3QA3 - chains C and D of the 3 polymer chains in the assembly; structure by X-ray diffraction, 3.00 A resolution.

# Chain C
Molecule: Antibody Light chain
Source organism: Mus musculus
Notes: antibody fragment or engineered binder
Amino-acid sequence (220 residues; each row starts with the number of its first residue):
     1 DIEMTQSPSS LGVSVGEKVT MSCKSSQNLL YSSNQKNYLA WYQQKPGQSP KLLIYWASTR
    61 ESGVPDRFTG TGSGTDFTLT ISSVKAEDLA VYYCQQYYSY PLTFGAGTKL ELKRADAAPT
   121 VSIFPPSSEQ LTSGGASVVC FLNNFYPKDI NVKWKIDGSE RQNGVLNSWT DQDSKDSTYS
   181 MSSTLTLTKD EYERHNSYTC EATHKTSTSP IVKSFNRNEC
Disulfides: Cys23-Cys94, Cys140-Cys200

# Chain D
Molecule: Antibody Heavy chain
Source organism: Mus musculus
Notes: antibody fragment or engineered binder
Amino-acid sequence (224 residues; numbered 3 to 226; the number before each row is that of its first residue):
     3 QVQLQQSGAE LVKPGASVKL SCTPSGFNIK DIYMQWVKQR PEQGLEWIGR IDPANDKTKY
    63 DPKFQGKATI TADTSSNTAY LQLSSLTSED TAVYYCASEG HYGYDGYAMD YWGQGTTVTV
   123 SSAKTTPPSV YPLAPGSAAQ TNSMVTLGCL VKGYFPEPVT VTWNSGSLSS GVHTFPAVLQ
   183 SDLYTLSSSV TVPSSPRPSE TVTCNVAHPA SSTKVDKKIV PRDC
Disulfides: Cys24-Cys98, Cys151-Cys206
Bound ions: Ca2+: Asp107 (shared with 3 residues of chain G)

# How chain C and chain D interact
Cross-chain cystine bridges: Cys220(C)-Cys226(D)
Pairs across the interface (87):
  Tyr31(C) - Asp107(D)
  Lys36(C) - Tyr106(D)
  Tyr38(C) - Asp107(D)  hydrogen bond (side chain-backbone)
  Ala40(C) - Ala110(D)  hydrophobic
  Tyr42(C) - Ala110(D)
  Tyr42(C) - Met111(D)  hydrogen bond (side chain-backbone)
  Tyr42(C) - Trp114(D)
  Gln44(C) - Gln41(D)  hydrogen bond
  Gln44(C) - Tyr97(D)  hydrogen bond
  Gln48(C) - Tyr97(D)
  Ser49(C) - Tyr97(D)
  Ser49(C) - Trp114(D)
  Ser49(C) - Gly115(D)  hydrogen bond (side chain-backbone)
  Pro50(C) - Leu47(D)  hydrophobic
  Pro50(C) - Tyr97(D)
  Pro50(C) - Trp114(D)
  Leu52(C) - Met111(D)
  Leu52(C) - Asp112(D)
  Tyr55(C) - Tyr109(D)
  Tyr55(C) - Ala110(D)  hydrophobic
  Trp56(C) - Tyr106(D)  hydrophobic
  Trp56(C) - Gly108(D)
  Trp56(C) - Tyr109(D)  hydrophobic
  Glu61(C) - Asp112(D)
  Tyr93(C) - Gln41(D)
  Tyr93(C) - Gly46(D)
  Tyr93(C) - Leu47(D)  hydrophobic
  Gln95(C) - Met111(D)
  Tyr97(C) - Tyr109(D)
  Tyr97(C) - Ala110(D)  hydrophobic
  Tyr100(C) - Trp49(D)  hydrophobic
  Tyr100(C) - Arg52(D)  hydrogen bond
  Tyr100(C) - Lys61(D)
  Pro101(C) - Trp49(D)  hydrophobic
  Pro101(C) - Asp63(D)
  Leu102(C) - Gln37(D)
  Leu102(C) - Trp49(D)
  Leu102(C) - Met111(D)  hydrophobic
  Phe104(C) - Leu47(D)
  Lys109(C) - Glu44(D)  salt bridge
  Ser122(C) - Thr148(D)
  Phe124(C) - Leu135(D)
  Phe124(C) - Ala136(D)
  Phe124(C) - Pro137(D)
  Phe124(C) - Thr148(D)
  Pro125(C) - Arg224(D)
  Pro126(C) - Arg224(D)  hydrogen bond (backbone-side chain)
  Ser127(C) - Tyr133(D)
  Ser127(C) - Pro134(D)
  Ser127(C) - Arg224(D)
  Glu129(C) - Tyr133(D)
  Glu129(C) - Pro134(D)
  Glu129(C) - Lys219(D)  salt bridge
  Gln130(C) - Tyr133(D)
  Gln130(C) - Lys154(D)
  Ser133(C) - Tyr133(D)  hydrogen bond
  Ser137(C) - Leu152(D)
  Ser137(C) - Lys154(D)
  Val139(C) - Leu135(D)  hydrophobic
  Phe141(C) - Leu135(D)  hydrophobic
  Phe141(C) - Thr148(D)
  Phe141(C) - Phe177(D)  hydrophobic
  Phe141(C) - Ser190(D)
  Phe141(C) - Ser191(D)
  Asn143(C) - Thr148(D)
  Asn143(C) - His175(D)  hydrogen bond
  Asn143(C) - Phe177(D)
  Asn143(C) - Ser191(D)  hydrogen bond
  Asn144(C) - His175(D)
  Gly164(C) - Gln182(D)
  Leu166(C) - Val180(D)  hydrophobic
  Leu166(C) - Gln182(D)
  Asn167(C) - Val180(D)
  Ser168(C) - Phe177(D)
  Ser168(C) - Pro178(D)  hydrogen bond (side chain-backbone)
  Trp169(C) - Pro178(D)
  Thr170(C) - Phe177(D)
  Ser180(C) - His175(D)  hydrogen bond
  Ser180(C) - Phe177(D)
  Met181(C) - Phe177(D)
  Ser182(C) - Phe177(D)
  Thr186(C) - Lys154(D)
  Thr186(C) - Gln182(D)  hydrogen bond
  Glu219(C) - Ser139(D)
  Glu219(C) - Ala140(D)
  Cys220(C) - Ser139(D)
  Cys220(C) - Cys226(D)  disulfide
Interface residues without a listed pair, chain C (49 interface residues in all): Asp1, Ser128, Thr184
Interface residues without a listed pair, chain D (50 interface residues in all): Tyr35, Val39, Gln45, Pro64, Gly138, Leu149, Gly150, Thr176, Leu181, Ser189, Asp225

# Overview
The interface between chain C and chain D involves 49 residues on one side and 50 on the other; the contacts
include 1 disulfide bond, 13 hydrogen bonds and 2 salt bridges. Polar pairs include Lys109(C)-Glu44(D),
Glu129(C)-Lys219(D) and Tyr38(C)-Asp107(D).
Here chain C is Antibody Light chain and chain D is Antibody Heavy chain, both from Mus musculus. Entry 3QA3
(Crystal Structure of A-domain in complex with antibody) was determined by X-ray diffraction together with
3Q3G from the same study.
